4KLL - chains T and A of the 4 polymer chains in the assembly; structure by X-ray diffraction, 1.84 A resolution.

# Chain T
Molecule: 16-nt DNA strand
Sequence (16 nucleotides; numbered 1 to 16; the number before each row is that of its first residue):
     1 CCGACGGCGCATCAGC

# Chain A
Molecule: DNA polymerase beta
From: Homo sapiens
Notes: EC 2.7.7.7, 4.2.99.-
Reference sequence: P06746 (DPOLB_HUMAN); residue numbers follow UniProt; this construct covers 1-335
Amino-acid sequence (335 residues; each row starts with the number of its first residue):
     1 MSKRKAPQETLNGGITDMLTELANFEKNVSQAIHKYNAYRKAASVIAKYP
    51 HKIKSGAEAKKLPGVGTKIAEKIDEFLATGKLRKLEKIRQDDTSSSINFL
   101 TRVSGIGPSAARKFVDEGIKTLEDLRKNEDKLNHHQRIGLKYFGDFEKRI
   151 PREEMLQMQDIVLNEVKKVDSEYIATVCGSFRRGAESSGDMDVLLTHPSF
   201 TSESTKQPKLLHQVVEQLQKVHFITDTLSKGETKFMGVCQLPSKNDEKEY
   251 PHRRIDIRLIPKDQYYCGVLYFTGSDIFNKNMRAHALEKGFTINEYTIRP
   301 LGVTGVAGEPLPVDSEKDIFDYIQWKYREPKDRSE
Unresolved in the structure: 1-9
Metal / ion sites: Na+ site 1: Lys60, Leu62, Val65 (shared with 1 residue of chain D); Na+ site 2: Thr101, Val103, Ile106 (shared with 1 residue of chain P); Na+ site 3: Asp190, Asp192, Asp256 (shared with 2 residues of chain P); Mg2+: Asp190, Asp192 (together with pyrophosphate) (shared with 1 residue of chain P)
Ligand contacts: pyrophosphate (PPV): Arg149, Gly179, Ser180, Arg183, Ser188, Gly189, Asp190, Asp192, Ser275
UniProt features mapped onto this chain:
  - region: Arg183 to Asp192 (DNA-binding)
  - active site: Lys72 (Nucleophile)
  - binding site (K(+)): Lys60, Leu62, Val65, Thr101, Val103, Ile106
  - binding site (Na(+)): Lys60, Leu62, Val65, Thr101, Val103, Ile106
  - binding site (dATP): Arg149, Ser180, Arg183, Gly189, Asp190
  - binding site (dCTP): Arg149, Ser180, Arg183, Gly189, Asp190
  - binding site (dGTP): Arg149, Ser180, Arg183, Gly189, Asp190, Asp192
  - binding site (dTTP): Arg149, Ser180, Arg183, Gly189, Asp190
  - binding site (Mg(2+)): Asp190, Asp192, Asp256
  - modified residue: Lys72 (N6-acetyllysine), Arg83 (Omega-N-methylarginine), Arg152 (Omega-N-methylarginine)
  - cross-link (Glycyl lysine isopeptide (Lys-Gly)): Lys41 (interchain with G-Cter in ubiquitin), Lys61 (interchain with G-Cter in ubiquitin), Lys81 (interchain with G-Cter in ubiquitin)

# Interface between chain T and chain A
Residue-residue contacts (27; chain T residue first):
  DC5(T) - His34(A)  stacking on the base
  DC5(T) - Leu287(A)  phosphate contact
  DG6(T) - Asn279(A)  base contact
  DG6(T) - Lys280(A)  salt bridge to the phosphate
  DG6(T) - Arg283(A)  base contact
  DG6(T) - Leu287(A)  phosphate contact
  DG7(T) - Tyr271(A)  base contact
  DG7(T) - Arg283(A)  hydrogen bond to the sugar
  DG7(T) - Leu287(A)  phosphate contact
  DG7(T) - Thr292(A)  hydrogen bond to the phosphate
  DG7(T) - Ile293(A)  sugar contact
  DG7(T) - Asn294(A)  phosphate contact
  DC8(T) - Asn294(A)  hydrogen bond to the phosphate
  DC8(T) - Glu295(A)  sugar contact
  DG9(T) - Thr233(A)  hydrogen bond to the phosphate
  DG9(T) - Lys234(A)  phosphate contact
  DG9(T) - Arg258(A)  sugar contact
  DG9(T) - Tyr296(A)  hydrogen bond to the phosphate
  DC10(T) - Ser229(A)  phosphate contact
  DC10(T) - Lys230(A)  hydrogen bond to the phosphate
  DC10(T) - Gly231(A)  phosphate contact
  DC10(T) - Glu232(A)  hydrogen bond to the phosphate
  DC10(T) - Thr233(A)  hydrogen bond to the phosphate
  DC10(T) - Lys234(A)  hydrogen bond to the phosphate
  DA11(T) - Ser229(A)  sugar contact
  DA11(T) - Lys230(A)  hydrogen bond to the phosphate
  DT12(T) - Asn133(A)  phosphate contact
Other interface residues (no listed pair), chain A (22 interface residues in all): Asn37, Ala284, Arg299

# Overview
8 residues of chain T face 22 of chain A across their interface; the contacts include 10 hydrogen bonds, 1
salt bridge and 1 aromatic stacking contact. Polar contacts include DG7(T)-Arg283(A), DG7(T)-Thr292(A) and
DC8(T)-Asn294(A). Ligands of chain A: pyrophosphate.
Here chain T is a 16-nt DNA strand and chain A is DNA polymerase beta (Homo sapiens). Entry 4KLL (DNA
polymerase beta matched product complex with Mg2+, 45 min) was determined by X-ray diffraction, deposited
together with 4KLD, 4KLE, 4KLF, 4KLG, 4KLH, 4KLI and 8 further entries.
